3M9E - chains A and C of the 4 polymer chains in the assembly; structure by X-ray diffraction, 2.41 A resolution.

Chain A:
Molecule: Thyroid hormone receptor beta
Organism: Rattus norvegicus
Notes: fragment: DNA binding domain to 206)
Reference sequence: P18113 (THB_RAT); residues 103-205 here correspond to UniProt positions 104-206 (UniProt number = residue number + 1)
Amino-acid sequence (105 residues; row label = number of the first residue in the row):
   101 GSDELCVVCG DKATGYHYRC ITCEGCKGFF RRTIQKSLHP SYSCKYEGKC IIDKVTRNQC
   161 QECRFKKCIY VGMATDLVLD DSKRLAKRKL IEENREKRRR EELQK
Unresolved in the structure: 101-103, 205
Construct notes: expression tag (101-102)
Bound ions: Zn2+ site 1: Cys-106, Cys-109, Cys-123, Cys-126; Zn2+ site 2: Cys-144, Cys-150, Cys-160, Cys-163
Swiss-Prot annotation at these positions:
  - DNA-binding region: Cys-106 to Asp-180 (Nuclear receptor)
  - zinc finger (NR C4-type): Cys-106 to Cys-126, Cys-144 to Cys-168
  - binding site (Zn(2+)): Cys-106, Cys-109, Cys-123, Cys-126, Cys-144, Cys-150, Cys-160, Cys-163

Chain C:
Molecule: 22-nt DNA strand
Sequence (22 nucleotides; each row starts with the number of its first residue):
     1 ATTGACCTCA GCTGAGGTCA AT

How chain A and chain C interact:
Contacting residue pairs - 21 pairs, chain A then chain C:
  Tyr-116(A) / DG14(C)  sugar contact
  His-117(A) / DA15(C)  phosphate contact
  Tyr-118(A) / DA15(C)  hydrogen bond to the phosphate
  Tyr-118(A) / DG16(C)  hydrogen bond to the phosphate
  Lys-127(A) / DG16(C)  hydrogen bond to the base
  Arg-131(A) / DG16(C)  hydrogen bond to the base
  Arg-131(A) / DG17(C)  base contact
  Arg-131(A) / DT18(C)  base contact
  Gln-135(A) / DG16(C)  sugar contact
  Gln-135(A) / DG17(C)  hydrogen bond to the phosphate
  Leu-177(A) / DA15(C)  phosphate contact
  Leu-177(A) / DG16(C)  phosphate contact
  Val-178(A) / DG16(C)  phosphate contact
  Leu-179(A) / DA15(C)  phosphate contact
  Leu-179(A) / DG16(C)  hydrogen bond to the phosphate
  Arg-184(A) / DG16(C)  phosphate contact
  Arg-184(A) / DG17(C)  salt bridge to the phosphate
  Lys-187(A) / DA15(C)  hydrogen bond to the base
  Lys-187(A) / DG16(C)  hydrogen bond to the sugar
  Arg-188(A) / DG17(C)  salt bridge to the phosphate
  Arg-188(A) / DT18(C)  salt bridge to the phosphate
Interface residues without a listed pair, chain A (13 interface residues in all): Arg-119

Summary:
Chain A and chain C form an interface of 13 and 5 residues respectively, with 8 hydrogen bonds and 3 salt
bridges. Polar contacts include Lys-127(A)/DG16(C), Arg-131(A)/DG16(C) and Lys-187(A)/DA15(C). Curated
annotation (UniProt) lists a DNA-binding region and 8 Zn2+-binding residues on chain A.
Here chain A is Thyroid hormone receptor beta (Rattus norvegicus) and chain C is a 22-nt DNA strand. Entry
3M9E (Thyroid hormone beta DNA binding domain homodimer with inverted palindrome TRE) was determined by X-ray
diffraction.
